PDB entry 9D3Q | electron microscopy, 2.80 A resolution | chains G and J of the 10 polymer chains in the assembly

== Chain G ==
Protein: Histone H2A type 2-A
Source organism: Homo sapiens
UniProt: Q6FI13 (H2A2A_HUMAN); residues 12-106 here correspond to UniProt positions 13-107 (UniProt number = residue number + 1)
Sequence (95 residues; each row starts with the number of its first residue):
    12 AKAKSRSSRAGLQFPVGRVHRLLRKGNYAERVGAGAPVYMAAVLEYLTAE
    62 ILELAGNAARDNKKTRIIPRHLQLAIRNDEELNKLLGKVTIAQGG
Disordered / not traced: 12-14
What the authors report for this chain:
  - binding site for 5S rDNA (noncoding strand): Arg77
  - conformationally variable residues (side-chain flip): Arg77

== Chain J ==
Molecule: 5S rDNA (coding strand)
Source organism: Xenopus borealis
Sequence (109 nucleotides; numbered -50 to 58; the number before each row is that of its first residue; numbers below 1 keep their minus sign (DA-50 is residue -50)):
   -50 ACTTTCAGGGTGGTATGGCCGTAGGCGAGCACAAGGCTGACTTTTCCTCC
     0 CCTTGTGCTGCCTTCTGGGGGGGGCCCAGCTCCTCCCCATGCCAGGGTCT
    50 TTTCCCCCA

== Interface between chain G and chain J ==
Residue-residue contacts (7; chain G residue first):
  Lys15(G) with DG-43(J), sugar contact; DG-42(J), phosphate contact
  Ser16(G) with DG-43(J), phosphate contact
  Arg17(G) with DG-43(J), hydrogen bond to the phosphate
  Gly28(G) with DG-43(J), phosphate contact
  Arg32(G) with DA-44(J), salt bridge to the phosphate
  Arg42(G) with DT-35(J), sugar contact
Other interface residues (no listed pair), chain G (8 interface residues in all): Ser18, Arg29

== Summary ==
8 residues of chain G face 4 of chain J across their interface, with 1 hydrogen bond and 1 salt bridge. Polar
pairs include Arg17(G)-DG-43(J) and Arg32(G)-DA-44(J). From the paper: a binding site for 5S rDNA (noncoding
strand) at Arg77(G); conformational variability at Arg77(G).
Here chain G is Histone H2A type 2-A (Homo sapiens) and chain J is 5S rDNA (coding strand) (Xenopus borealis).
Entry 9D3Q (167-bp 5S rDNA nucleosome - open II) was determined by electron microscopy (same publication as
9D3K, 9D3L, 9D3N, 9D3O, 9D3R, 9D3S and 9D3T).
